Entry 2XLC (X-ray diffraction, 2.70 A resolution); this record covers chains A and E of the 6 polymer chains in the assembly.

[Chain A (and E)]
Protein: Acetyl xylan esterase
From: Bacillus pumilus
Notes: EC 3.1.1.72; chain E of this document is another copy of the same molecule, construct and numbering; everything in this record applies to it too
Reference sequence: Q9K5F2 (Q9K5F2_BACPU); residue numbers follow UniProt; this construct covers 1-320
Amino-acid sequence (320 residues; each row starts with the number of its first residue):
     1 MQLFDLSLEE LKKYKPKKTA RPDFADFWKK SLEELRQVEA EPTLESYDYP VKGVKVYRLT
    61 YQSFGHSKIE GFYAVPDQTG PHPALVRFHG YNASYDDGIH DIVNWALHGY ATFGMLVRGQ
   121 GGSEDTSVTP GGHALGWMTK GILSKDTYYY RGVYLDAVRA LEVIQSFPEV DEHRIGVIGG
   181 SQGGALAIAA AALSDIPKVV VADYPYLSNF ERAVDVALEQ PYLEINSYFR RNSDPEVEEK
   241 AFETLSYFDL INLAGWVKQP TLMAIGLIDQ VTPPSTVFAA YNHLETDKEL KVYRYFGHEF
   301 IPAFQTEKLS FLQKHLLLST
Disordered / not traced: 1-6, 318-320 (chain E: 1-6, 319-320)
Modified / non-standard residues: Mse1 (selenomethionine); Mse115, Mse138, Mse263 (selenomethionine; parent Met)
Covalent attachments: diethyl phosphonate (DEP) linked to S181
Small-molecule neighbours: diethyl phosphonate (DEP): G90, Y91, G180, Q182, Y204, Y206, P221, V271, H298
What the authors report for this chain:
  - catalytic residues: S181, D269, H298
  - binding site for diethyl phosphonate: Y91, S181
  - contacts within the chain: S181-H298

[Chain A / chain E interface]
Pairs across the interface - 12 pairs, chain A then chain E:
  R294(A) - V214(E)  hydrogen bond (side chain-backbone)
  R294(A) - D215(E)  salt bridge
  R294(A) - N226(E)
  Y295(A) - V214(E)  hydrophobic
  Y295(A) - N226(E)
  Y295(A) - F229(E)
  Y295(A) - R230(E)  hydrogen bond (backbone-side chain)
  Y295(A) - E238(E)  hydrogen bond
  Y295(A) - F242(E)
  F296(A) - R230(E)
  E299(A) - R230(E)  salt bridge
  A303(A) - S233(E)

[In short]
5 residues of chain A and 8 residues of chain E are in contact, with 3 hydrogen bonds and 2 salt bridges.
Polar contacts include R294(A)-D215(E), E299(A)-R230(E) and R294(A)-V214(E). Covalently linked diethyl
phosphonate: at S181(A). From the paper: catalytic residues S181(A), D269(A) and H298(A); a binding site for
diethyl phosphonate at Y91(A) and S181(A).
Both chains are Acetyl xylan esterase (Bacillus pumilus). Entry 2XLC (Acetyl xylan esterase from Bacillus
pumilus CECT5072 bound to paraoxon) was determined by X-ray diffraction together with 2XLB from the same
study.
